8E8A - chains A and T of the 3 polymer chains in the assembly; structure by X-ray diffraction, 1.80 A resolution.

# Chain A
Molecule: DNA polymerase eta
From: Homo sapiens
Notes: EC 2.7.7.7
UniProt: Q9Y253 (POLH_HUMAN); residues 1-432 here = UniProt positions 1-432
Chain sequence (435 residues; each row starts with the number of its first residue; numbers below 1 keep their minus sign (Gly-2 is residue -2)):
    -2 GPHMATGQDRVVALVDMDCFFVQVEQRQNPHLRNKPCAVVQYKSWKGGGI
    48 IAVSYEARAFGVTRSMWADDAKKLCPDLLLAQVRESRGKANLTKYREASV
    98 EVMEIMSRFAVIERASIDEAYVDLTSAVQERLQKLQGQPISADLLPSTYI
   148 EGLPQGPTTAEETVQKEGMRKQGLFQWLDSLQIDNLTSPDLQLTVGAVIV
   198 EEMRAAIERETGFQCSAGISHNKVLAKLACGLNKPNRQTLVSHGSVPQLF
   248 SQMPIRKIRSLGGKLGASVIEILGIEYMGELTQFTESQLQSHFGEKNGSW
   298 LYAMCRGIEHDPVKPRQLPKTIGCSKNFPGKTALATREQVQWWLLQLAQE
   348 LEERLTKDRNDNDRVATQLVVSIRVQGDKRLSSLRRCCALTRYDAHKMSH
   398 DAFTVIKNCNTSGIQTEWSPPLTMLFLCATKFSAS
Unresolved in the structure: 154-161, 411-412
Construct notes: expression tag (-2 to 0)
Swiss-Prot annotation at these positions:
  - binding site (Mg(2+)): Asp13, Met14, Asp115, Glu116
  - binding site (Mn(2+)): Asp13, Met14, Asp115, Glu116
  - binding site (a 2'-deoxyribonucleoside 5'-triphosphate): Arg61
  - natural variant: Val37 (deletion: In XPV), Leu75 (deletion: In XPV), Arg93 (R93P: In XPV), Arg111 (R111H: In XPV), Thr122 (T122P: In XPV), Gly153 (G153D: In a breast cancer sample), Thr191 (T191P: In XPV), Gly263 (G263V: In XPV), Val266 (V266D: In XPV), Gly295 (G295R: In XPV), Arg361 (R361S: In XPV)
  - mutagenesis: Tyr52 (Y52A/F: Reduces DNA polymerase activity; Y52E: Reduces DNA polymerase activity. Increases fidelity of replication and reduces translesion bypass), Arg61 (R61A: Reduces enzymatic activity by two-thirds), Ser62 (S62G: Increased DNA polymerase activity and translesion bypass compared to wild-type), Ala68 (A68S/V: Severe reduction in thymine dimer translesion bypass), Asn324 to Pro326 (Reduces binding to chromatin and to monoubiquitinated PCNA. Abolishes binding to monoubiquitinated PCNA; when associated with 705-E--H-713 Del)
Reported in the primary citation:
  - binding site for the 8-nt DNA strand: Arg61
  - mutagenesis - S113A (3-fold): decreased catalytic activity on dN primer end

# Chain T
Molecule: 12-nt DNA strand
Sequence (12 nucleotides; each row starts with the number of its first residue):
     2 CATTATGACGCT

# How chain A and chain T interact
Residue-residue contacts - 40 pairs, chain A then chain T:
  Gln38(A) with DT5(T), hydrogen bond to the base; DA6(T), sugar contact
  Tyr39(A) with DT5(T), phosphate contact; DA6(T), hydrogen bond to the phosphate
  Trp42(A) with DA3(T), stacking on the base
  Ile48(A) with DT5(T), base contact
  Arg61(A) with DT5(T), hydrogen bond to the base
  Ser62(A) with DT4(T), sugar contact
  Trp64(A) with DA3(T), base contact; DT4(T), sugar contact
  Lys86(A) with DT7(T), salt bridge to the phosphate
  Leu89(A) with DA6(T), phosphate contact; DT7(T), phosphate contact
  Arg93(A) with DT7(T), salt bridge to the phosphate; DG8(T), salt bridge to the phosphate
  Lys293(A) with DG11(T), salt bridge to the phosphate
  Lys311(A) with DC10(T), salt bridge to the phosphate
  Arg313(A) with DA9(T), phosphate contact; DC10(T), salt bridge to the phosphate
  Pro316(A) with DA9(T), phosphate contact
  Lys317(A) with DA9(T), hydrogen bond to the phosphate; DC10(T), salt bridge to the phosphate
  Thr318(A) with DG8(T), sugar contact; DA9(T), hydrogen bond to the phosphate
  Ile319(A) with DG8(T), phosphate contact
  Gly320(A) with DT7(T), sugar contact; DG8(T), hydrogen bond to the phosphate
  Cys321(A) with DT7(T), phosphate contact
  Ser322(A) with DA6(T), sugar contact; DT7(T), hydrogen bond to the phosphate
  Lys323(A) with DA6(T), salt bridge to the phosphate
  Asn324(A) with DT5(T), phosphate contact; DA6(T), hydrogen bond to the phosphate
  Pro326(A) with DC2(T), phosphate contact; DA3(T), sugar contact
  Gly327(A) with DC2(T), hydrogen bond to the phosphate; DA3(T), hydrogen bond to the phosphate
  Thr329(A) with DA3(T), base contact
  Arg351(A) with DT7(T), salt bridge to the phosphate; DG8(T), salt bridge to the phosphate
Also at the interface, not in a pair above, chain A (32 interface residues in all): Ala87, Glu110, Arg111, Ala112, Leu315, Glu347
Also at the interface, not in a pair above, chain T (11 interface residues in all): DC12

# Summary
32 residues of chain A and 11 residues of chain T are in contact, with 10 hydrogen bonds, 10 salt bridges and
1 aromatic stacking contact. Polar pairs include Gln38(A)-DT5(T), Arg61(A)-DT5(T) and Tyr39(A)-DA6(T). The
paper reports a binding site for the 8-nt DNA strand at Arg61(A); S113A of chain A reduces catalytic activity
on dN primer end.
Chain A is DNA polymerase eta (Homo sapiens) and chain T is a 12-nt DNA strand; the structure, Human DNA
polymerase eta-DNA-dT-ended primer binary complex, was determined by X-ray diffraction, deposited together
with 8E85, 8E86, 8E87, 8E88, 8E89, 8E8B and 8 further entries.
